8J5O - chains A and B of the 36 polymer chains in the assembly; structure by electron microscopy, 2.90 A resolution.

# Chain A
Molecule: Alpha subunit of light-harvesting 1
Source organism: Roseiflexus castenholzii DSM 13941
Reference sequence: Q83XD1 (Q83XD1_9CHLR); residue numbers follow UniProt; this construct covers 1-42
Chain sequence (42 residues; row label = number of the first residue in the row):
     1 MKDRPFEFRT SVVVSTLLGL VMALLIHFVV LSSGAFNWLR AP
Disordered / not traced: 1-3, 42
Small-molecule neighbours:
  - bacteriochlorophyll a (BCL), molecule 1: Arg4, Phe6, Glu7, Phe8, Ser11, Val12, Ser15
  - bacteriochlorophyll a (BCL), molecule 2: Phe6, Thr10, Val14, Ser15, Ile26
  - bacteriochlorophyll a (BCL), molecule 3: Val12, Val13, Thr16, Gly19, Leu20, Ala23, His27, Val30, Trp38
  - bacteriochlorophyll a (BCL), molecule 4: Gly19, Met22, Ala23, Ile26, His27, Val30, Phe36
  - beta,psi-caroten-4-one (KGD), molecule 1: Pro5, Phe6, Ser11
  - beta,psi-caroten-4-one (KGD), molecule 2: Val12, Ser15, Thr16, Leu18, Gly19, Met22
  - beta,psi-caroten-4-one (KGD), molecule 3: Leu20, Ala23, Leu24, His27, Phe28, Trp38

# Chain B
Molecule: Beta subunit of light-harvesting 1
Source organism: Roseiflexus castenholzii DSM 13941
Reference sequence: Q83XD2 (Q83XD2_9CHLR); residues 1-55 here = UniProt positions 1-55
Chain sequence (55 residues; numbered 1 to 55; the number before each row is that of its first residue):
     1 MTDKPQNDLV PDQWKPLFNN AQWLVHDIVV KTIYGGLIIA VIAHVLCWAW TPWIR
Disordered / not traced: 1-6
Small-molecule neighbours:
  - bacteriochlorophyll a (BCL), molecule 1: Trp14, Leu17, Phe18, Trp23, His26, Val30, Ile33, Tyr34
  - bacteriochlorophyll a (BCL), molecule 2: Ile28, Lys31, Thr32, Gly35, Ile38, Ile39
  - bacteriochlorophyll a (BCL), molecule 3: Thr32, Ile33, Gly36, Leu37, Ala40, His44, Cys47, Trp53, Ile54
  - bacteriochlorophyll a (BCL), molecule 4: Gly36, Ile39, Ala40, Ala43, His44, Cys47, Trp50
  - beta,psi-caroten-4-one (KGD), molecule 1: Val25, Val29, Thr32, Ile33
  - beta,psi-caroten-4-one (KGD), molecule 2: Leu37, Trp48, Ile54, Arg55
  - beta,psi-caroten-4-one (KGD), molecule 3: Ile39, Ala43, Leu46, Cys47, Trp50

# Chain A / chain B interface
Contacting residue pairs (9; chain A residue first):
  Arg4(A) with Leu17(B), hydrogen bond (side chain-backbone); Gln22(B)
  Phe8(A) with Phe18(B), hydrophobic; Gln22(B); Val25(B), hydrophobic; His26(B)
  Phe36(A) with Trp50(B); Thr51(B)
  Asn37(A) with Trp50(B)
Other interface residues (no listed pair), chain A (6 interface residues in all): Ala35, Trp38
Other interface residues (no listed pair), chain B (9 interface residues in all): Pro16, Trp53

# Overview
6 residues of chain A face 9 of chain B across their interface; the contacts include 1 hydrogen bond. The
hydrogen-bonded pair is Arg4(A)-Leu17(B). One beta,psi-caroten-4-one molecule and 3 bacteriochlorophyll a
molecules are bound between chain A and chain B.
Here chain A is Alpha subunit of light-harvesting 1 and chain B is Beta subunit of light-harvesting 1, both
from Roseiflexus castenholzii DSM 13941. Entry 8J5O (Cryo-EM structure of native RC-LH complex from
Roseiflexus castenholzii at 100lux) was determined by electron microscopy (same publication as 8HJU, 8HJV and
8J5P).
